4PAR - chains E and C of the 8 polymer chains in the assembly; structure by X-ray diffraction, 2.89 A resolution.

# Chain E
Molecule: 18-nt DNA strand
Sequence (18 nucleotides; row label = number of the first residue in the row):
     1 TGCTXGATAC AATAGGCC
Modified positions: 5HC (2'-deoxy-5-(hydroxymethyl)cytidine 5'-(dihydrogen phosphate)) at position 5

# Chain C
Name: Uncharacterized protein AbaSI
From: Acinetobacter baumannii
UniProtKB: B0VN39 (B0VN39_ACIBS); residue numbers follow UniProt; this construct covers 1-321
Chain sequence (321 residues; each row starts with the number of its first residue):
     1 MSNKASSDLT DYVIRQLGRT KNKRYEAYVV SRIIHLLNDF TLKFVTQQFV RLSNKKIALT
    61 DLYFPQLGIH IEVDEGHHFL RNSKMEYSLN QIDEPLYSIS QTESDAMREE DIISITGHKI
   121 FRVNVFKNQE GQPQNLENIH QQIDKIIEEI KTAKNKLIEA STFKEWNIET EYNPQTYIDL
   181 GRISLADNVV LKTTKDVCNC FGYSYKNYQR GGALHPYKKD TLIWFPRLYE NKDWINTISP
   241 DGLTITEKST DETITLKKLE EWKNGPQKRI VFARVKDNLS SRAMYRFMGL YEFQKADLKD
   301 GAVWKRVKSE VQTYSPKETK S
Disordered / not traced: 1-3, 318-321
Construct notes: engineered mutation Ser2 (Cys in B0VN39), Ser309 (Cys in B0VN39), Ser321 (Cys in B0VN39)
From the paper describing this entry:
  - catalytic residues: Lys23, Asp61, Glu72, Val73, Asp74, Glu75, His78 (proposed by the authors, not directly observed)
  - mutagenesis - K23A, D61A, E75A, H78A, D105A, W234A, L259A, R269A, W304A: abolished catalytic activity
  - mutagenesis - D74A, E103A, R108A, W224A, N236A: decreased catalytic activity
  - mutagenesis - H77A, Q209A, T253A, K263A: unchanged catalytic activity
  - binding site for the 18-nt DNA strand: Gln209, Arg282
  - binding site for the 18-nt DNA strand (chain E): Gln209

# Chain E / chain C interface
Contacting residue pairs (11):
  DA12(E) - Gln209(C)  base contact
  DT13(E) - Gln209(C)  hydrogen bond to the base
  DA14(E) - Tyr208(C)  sugar contact
  DA14(E) - Gln209(C)  sugar contact
  DA14(E) - Arg274(C)  phosphate contact
  DA14(E) - Tyr285(C)  sugar contact
  DG15(E) - Thr193(C)  hydrogen bond to the phosphate
  DG15(E) - Thr194(C)  hydrogen bond to the phosphate
  DG15(E) - Ala283(C)  phosphate contact
  DG15(E) - Tyr285(C)  hydrogen bond to the phosphate
  DG16(E) - Arg282(C)  salt bridge to the phosphate

# In short
5 residues of chain E and 8 residues of chain C are in contact, with 4 hydrogen bonds and 1 salt bridge. Polar
contacts include DT13(E)-Gln209(C), DG15(E)-Thr193(C) and DG15(E)-Thr194(C). From the paper: catalytic
residues Lys23(C), Asp61(C) and Glu72(C) among others; K23A, D61A and E75A of chain C, among others, abolish
catalytic activity; 18 substitutions were tested in all.
Chain E is an 18-nt DNA strand and chain C is Uncharacterized protein AbaSI (Acinetobacter baumannii); the
structure, The 5-Hydroxymethylcytosine-Specific Restriction Enzyme AbaSI in a Complex with Product-like DNA,
was determined by X-ray diffraction together with 4PBA and 4PBB from the same study.
